PDB entry 6OIS | electron microscopy, 3.60 A resolution | chains B and F of the 6 polymer chains in the assembly

[Chain B]
Protein: Protein RDM1
From: Arabidopsis thaliana
Reference sequence: Q9LUJ3 (RDM1_ARATH); residue numbers follow UniProt; this construct covers 3-163
Chain sequence (175 residues; numbered -11 to 163; the number before each row is that of its first residue; numbers below 1 keep their minus sign (Met-11 is residue -11)):
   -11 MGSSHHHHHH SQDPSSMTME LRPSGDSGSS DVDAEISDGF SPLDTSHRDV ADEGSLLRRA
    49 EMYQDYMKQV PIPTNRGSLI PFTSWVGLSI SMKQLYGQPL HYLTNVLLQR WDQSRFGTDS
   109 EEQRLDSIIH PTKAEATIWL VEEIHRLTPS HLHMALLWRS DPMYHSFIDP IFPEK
Not modelled in the structure: -11 to 38
Construct notes: initiating methionine (-11); expression tag (-10 to 2)

[Chain F]
Protein: Protein DEFECTIVE IN MERISTEM SILENCING 3
From: Arabidopsis thaliana
Reference sequence: Q94A79 (DMS3_ARATH); numbering as in UniProt (aligned over 2-420)
Chain sequence (449 residues; numbered -2 to 446; the number before each row is that of its first residue; numbers below 1 keep their minus sign (Met-2 is residue -2)):
    -2 MADLYPTGQQ ISFQTTPLNV QDPTRMMNLD QSSPVARNET QNGGGIAHAE FAMFNSKRLE
    58 SDLEAMGNKI KQHEDNLKFL KSQKNKMDEA IVDLQVHMSK LNSSPTPRSE NSDNSLQGED
   118 INAQILRHEN SAAGVLSLVE TLHGAQASQL MLTKGVVGVV AKLGKVNDEN LSQILSNYLG
   178 TRSMLAVVCR NYESVTALEA YDNHGNIDIN AGLHCLGSSI GREIGDSFDA ICLENLRPYV
   238 GQHIADDLQR RLDLLKPKLP NGECPPGFLG FAVNMIQIDP AYLLCVTSYG YGLRETLFYN
   298 LFSRLQVYKT RADMISALPC ISDGAVSLDG GIIRKTGIFN LGNRDEVNVR FAKPTASRTM
   358 DNYSEAEKKM KELKWKKEKT LEDIKREQVL REHAVFNFGK KKEEFVRCLA QSSCTNQPMN
   418 TPRGTLESGK ETAAAKFERQ HMDSSTSAA
Not modelled in the structure: -2 to 116, 140-146, 353-446
Construct notes: initiating methionine (-2); expression tag (-1 to 1, 421-446)
From the paper describing this entry:
  - mutagenesis - G339E: decreased binding to Protein RDM1 (chain B)

[Interface between chain B and chain F]
Contacting residue pairs (22):
  Asn63(B) with Pro257(F)
  Gly65(B) with Leu256(F); Pro257(F)
  Ser66(B) with Lys255(F); Leu256(F); Pro257(F)
  Leu67(B) with Lys253(F); Pro254(F); Lys255(F), hydrogen bond (backbone-backbone)
  Pro69(B) with Pro254(F); Cys317(F); Ser319(F)
  Thr71(B) with Ser319(F)
  Ser79(B) with Pro316(F), hydrogen bond (side chain-backbone)
  Gln82(B) with Pro316(F)
  Leu83(B) with Pro316(F), hydrophobic
  Tyr84(B) with Pro257(F)
  Glu110(B) with Arg234(F), salt bridge
  Arg112(B) with Arg301(F); Ser319(F), hydrogen bond; Asp320(F), salt bridge
  Asp114(B) with Leu252(F)
Other interface residues (no listed pair), chain B (17 interface residues in all): Ile68, Ser115, His118, Pro119
Other interface residues (no listed pair), chain F (14 interface residues in all): Asn258, Gly259

[In short]
17 residues of chain B and 14 residues of chain F are in contact; the contacts include 3 hydrogen bonds and 2
salt bridges. Polar pairs include Glu110(B)-Arg234(F), Arg112(B)-Asp320(F) and Ser79(B)-Pro316(F). From the
paper: G339E of chain F reduces binding to Protein RDM1 (chain B).
Chain B is Protein RDM1 and chain F is Protein DEFECTIVE IN MERISTEM SILENCING 3, both from Arabidopsis
thaliana; the structure, CryoEM structure of Arabidopsis DR complex (DMS3-RDM1), was determined by electron
microscopy, deposited together with 6OIT.
